PDB entry 6H9O | X-ray diffraction, 2.80 A resolution | chains A and B

# Chain A
Molecule: Cell division protein FtsQ
Source organism: Escherichia coli
UniProtKB: P06136 (FTSQ_ECOLI); residues 58-276 here = UniProt positions 58-276
Amino-acid sequence (228 residues; each row starts with the number of its first residue):
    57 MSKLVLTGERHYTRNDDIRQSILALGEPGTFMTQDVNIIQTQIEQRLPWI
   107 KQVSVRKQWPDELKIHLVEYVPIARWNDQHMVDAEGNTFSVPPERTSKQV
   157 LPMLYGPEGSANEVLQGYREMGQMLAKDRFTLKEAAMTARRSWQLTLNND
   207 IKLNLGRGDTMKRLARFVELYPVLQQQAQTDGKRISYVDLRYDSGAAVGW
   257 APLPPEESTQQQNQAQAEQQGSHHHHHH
Unresolved in the structure: 57, 83-89, 261-284
Differences from the reference sequence: initiating methionine (57); expression tag (277-284)
UniProt features mapped onto this chain:
  - mutagenesis: D91 (D91K/Q: Does not affect localization), K113 (K113D: Impairs localization), E125 (E125K: Impairs localization), D237 (D237N: Localizes to mid-cell, but is unable to form a functional complex with FtsL/FtsB)
Reported in the primary citation:
  - mutagenesis - D245N, R247Q, Y248F, S250A, G251A, W256A: unchanged growth
  - mutagenesis - Y248K, Y248W: abolished growth
  - mutagenesis - Y248W: unchanged localization

# Chain B
Molecule: Cell division protein FtsB
UniProtKB: B7MKM2 (FTSB_ECO45); numbering as in UniProt (aligned over 64-87)
Amino-acid sequence (24 residues; row label = number of the first residue in the row):
    64 QEALEERARNELSLTRPGETFYRL
Differences from the reference sequence: conflict L77 (Met in B7MKM2)
Modified / non-standard residues: L77 (norleucine; NLE)

# How chain A and chain B interact
Contacting residue pairs (40):
  T194(A) - E65(B)
  R196(A) - E65(B)  salt bridge
  R196(A) - A66(B)
  R196(A) - E69(B)  salt bridge
  S198(A) - E65(B)  hydrogen bond
  R213(A) - E69(B)  salt bridge
  R219(A) - N73(B)  hydrogen bond
  R222(A) - L87(B)
  E225(A) - L87(B)
  L226(A) - Y85(B)  hydrophobic
  L226(A) - L87(B)  hydrophobic
  L230(A) - Y85(B)
  Q233(A) - Y85(B)
  Y243(A) - E82(B)  hydrogen bond
  D245(A) - R72(B)  salt bridge
  R247(A) - E68(B)  salt bridge
  R247(A) - E69(B)
  R247(A) - R72(B)
  R247(A) - N73(B)  hydrogen bond (backbone-backbone)
  Y248(A) - R72(B)  hydrogen bond
  Y248(A) - N73(B)
  Y248(A) - L77(B)  hydrogen bond (side chain-backbone)
  Y248(A) - T78(B)
  Y248(A) - F84(B)  hydrophobic
  D249(A) - N73(B)
  S250(A) - R86(B)
  S250(A) - L87(B)  hydrogen bond (backbone-backbone)
  G251(A) - F84(B)
  G251(A) - Y85(B)
  G251(A) - R86(B)
  A252(A) - T83(B)
  A252(A) - F84(B)
  A252(A) - Y85(B)  hydrogen bond (backbone-backbone)
  A253(A) - E82(B)
  A253(A) - T83(B)
  V254(A) - E82(B)
  V254(A) - T83(B)  hydrogen bond (backbone-backbone)
  V254(A) - Y85(B)  hydrophobic
  W256(A) - T83(B)  hydrogen bond
  W256(A) - Y85(B)
Interface residues without a listed pair, chain A (23 interface residues in all): G212, V229
Interface residues without a listed pair, chain B (17 interface residues in all): S76, R79, G81

# Overview
Chain A and chain B form an interface of 23 and 17 residues respectively, with 10 hydrogen bonds and 5 salt
bridges. Among the polar pairs are R196(A)-E65(B), R196(A)-E69(B) and R213(A)-E69(B). The paper reports that
Y248K and Y248W of chain A abolish growth; D245N, R247Q and Y248F of chain A, among others, leave growth
unchanged; 8 substitutions were tested in all.
Here chain A is Cell division protein FtsQ (Escherichia coli) and chain B is Cell division protein FtsB. Entry
6H9O (Complex of the periplasmic domains of bacterial cell division proteins FtsQ and FtsB) was determined by
X-ray diffraction, deposited together with 6H9N.
